7FK1 - chains A and B; structure by X-ray diffraction, 1.76 A resolution.

[Chain A]
Molecule: Pre-mRNA-splicing factor 8
Organism: Saccharomyces cerevisiae S288C
UniProtKB: P33334 (PRP8_YEAST); numbering as in UniProt (aligned over 1836-2090)
Amino-acid sequence (258 residues; each row starts with the number of its first residue):
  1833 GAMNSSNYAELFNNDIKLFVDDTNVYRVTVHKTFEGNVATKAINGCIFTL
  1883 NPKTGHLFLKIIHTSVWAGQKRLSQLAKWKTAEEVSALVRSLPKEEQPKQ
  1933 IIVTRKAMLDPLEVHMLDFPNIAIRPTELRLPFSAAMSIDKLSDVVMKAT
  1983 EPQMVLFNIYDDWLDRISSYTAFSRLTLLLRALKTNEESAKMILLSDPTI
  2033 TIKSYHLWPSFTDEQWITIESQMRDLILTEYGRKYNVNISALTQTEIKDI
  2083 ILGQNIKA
Unresolved in the structure: 2070-2090
Differences from the reference sequence: expression tag (1833-1835)
Ligand contacts: W3H ((3R)-3-(4-chlorobenzene-1-sulfonyl)butanoic acid): Tyr1840, Tyr2002, Phe2005, Ser2006, Thr2009, Leu2010, Arg2056
UniProt features mapped onto this chain:
  - mutagenesis: Asp1853 (D1853A: Alters protein folding. Severely impaired growth. Strongly reduced growth at 35 degrees Celsius; when associated with A-1854; D1853N: Reduced growth at 30 degrees Celsius ...), Asp1854 (D1854A: Reduced growth at 30 degrees Celsius. Strongly reduced growth at 16 degrees Celsius. Strongly reduced growth at 35 degrees Celsius; when associated with A-1853 ...), Thr1855 (T1855A: Reduced growth at 30 degrees Celsius. Strongly reduced growth at 16 degrees Celsius), Thr1936 (T1936A: Reduced growth at 30 degrees Celsius. Strongly reduced growth at 16 degrees Celsius), Arg1937 (R1937K: Severely impaired growth. Reduced growth at 30 degrees Celsius. Strongly reduced growth at 16 degrees Celsius)

[Chain B]
Molecule: A1 cistron-splicing factor AAR2
Organism: Saccharomyces cerevisiae S288C
UniProtKB: P32357 (AAR2_YEAST); aligned to UniProt positions 1-317 over residues 1-317
Amino-acid sequence (308 residues; row label = number of the first residue in the row; note: 13 numbers in that range are skipped by the numbering (no residue carries them; nothing is unmodelled there); numbers below 1 keep their minus sign (Gly-3 is residue -3)):
    -3 GAMAMNTVPFTSAPIEVTIGIDQYSFNVKENQPFHGIKDIPIGHVHVIHF
    47 QHADNSSMRYGYWFDCRMGNFYIQYDPKDGLYKMMEERDGAKFENIVHNF
    97 KERQMMVSYPKIDEDDTWYNLTEFVQMDKIRKIVRKDENQFSYVDSSMTT
   147 VQENEL
   166 SSSSSDPAHSLNYTVINFKSREAIRPGHEMEDFLDKSYYLNTVMLQGIFK
   216 NSSNYFGELQFAFLNAMFFGNYGSSLQWHAMIELICSSATVPKHMLDKLD
   266 EILYYQIKTLPEQYSDILLNERVWNICLYSSFQKNSLHNTEKIMENKYPE
   316 LL
Unresolved in the structure: -3 to 0, 166-169
Differences from the reference sequence: expression tag (-3 to 0); conflict Ser166 (Leu153 in P32357), Ser167 (Lys154 in P32357), Ser170 (Asp in P32357)
Ligand contacts: W3H ((3R)-3-(4-chlorobenzene-1-sulfonyl)butanoic acid): Ala231, Gly235, Asn236, Tyr237, Ser240, Ile282, Leu283
UniProt features mapped onto this chain:
  - region: Leu261 to Ile282 (Leucine-zipper)
  - modified residue: Ser253 (Phosphoserine), Thr274 (Phosphothreonine)

[How chain A and chain B interact]
Pairs across the interface (16; chain A residue first):
  Gln1907(A) - Met195(B)
  Gln1907(A) - Leu199(B)
  Leu1908(A) - Met195(B)  hydrophobic
  Trp1911(A) - Glu194(B)
  Trp1911(A) - Met195(B)  hydrophobic
  Trp1911(A) - Phe198(B)  hydrophobic
  Asp1942(A) - Lys184(B)  salt bridge
  Glu1945(A) - Lys184(B)  salt bridge
  Val1946(A) - Ile189(B)  hydrophobic
  Val1946(A) - Glu194(B)
  Val1946(A) - Phe198(B)  hydrophobic
  His1947(A) - Glu194(B)  salt bridge
  Leu1949(A) - Lys184(B)
  Leu1949(A) - Ser185(B)
  Leu1949(A) - Arg186(B)
  Asp1950(A) - Arg186(B)  salt bridge

[Summary]
9 residues of chain A and 8 residues of chain B are in contact; the contacts include 4 salt bridges. Polar
contacts include Asp1942(A)-Lys184(B), Glu1945(A)-Lys184(B) and His1947(A)-Glu194(B). Bound to chain A:
compound W3H. Chain B binds compound W3H.
Chain A is Pre-mRNA-splicing factor 8 and chain B is A1 cistron-splicing factor AAR2, both from Saccharomyces
cerevisiae S288C; the structure, PanDDA analysis group deposition -- Aar2/RNaseH in complex with fragment
P04A06 from the F2X-Universal Library, was determined by X-ray diffraction, deposited together with 5ST0,
5ST1, 5ST2, 5ST3, 5ST4, 5ST5 and 248 further entries.
